Entry 6Q4W (X-ray diffraction, 1.55 A resolution); this record covers chains A and B.

# Chain A (and B)
Protein: LmxM MPT-1
Organism: Leishmania mexicana (strain MHOM/GT/2001/U1103)
Notes: chain B of this document is another copy of the same molecule, construct and numbering; everything in this record applies to it too
UniProt: E9AND7 (E9AND7_LEIMU); residue numbers follow UniProt; this construct covers 1-328
Amino-acid sequence (348 residues; row label = number of the first residue in the row; numbers below 1 keep their minus sign (Met-19 is residue -19)):
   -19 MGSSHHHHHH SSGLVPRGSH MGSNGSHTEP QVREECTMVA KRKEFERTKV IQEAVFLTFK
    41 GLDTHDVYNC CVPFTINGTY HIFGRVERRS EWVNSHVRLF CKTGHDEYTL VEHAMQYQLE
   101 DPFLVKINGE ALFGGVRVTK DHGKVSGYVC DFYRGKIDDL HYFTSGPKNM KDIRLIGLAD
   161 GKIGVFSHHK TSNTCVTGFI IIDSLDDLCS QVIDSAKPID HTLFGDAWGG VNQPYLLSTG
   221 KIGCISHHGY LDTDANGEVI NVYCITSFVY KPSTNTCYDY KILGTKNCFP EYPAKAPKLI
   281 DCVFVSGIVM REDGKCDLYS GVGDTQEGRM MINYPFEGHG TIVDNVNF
Not modelled in the structure: -19 to 12, 170-174 (chain B: -19 to 15, 170-175)
Differences from the reference sequence: initiating methionine (-19); expression tag (-18 to 0)
From the paper describing this entry:
  - specificity-determining residues: His168
  - catalytic residues: Asp101 (proposed by the authors, not directly observed)

# Chain A / chain B interface
Contacting residue pairs (53):
  Arg68(A) - Asp139(B)  salt bridge
  Glu71(A) - His141(B)  salt bridge
  Asn74(A) - His141(B)
  His76(A) - Met95(B)
  Glu92(A) - Glu92(B)
  His93(A) - Glu92(B)
  His93(A) - Gln96(B)
  Ala94(A) - Gln96(B)
  Met95(A) - His76(B)
  Met95(A) - Gln96(B)
  Gln96(A) - Ala94(B)
  Gln96(A) - Met95(B)
  Gln96(A) - Gln96(B)
  Gln98(A) - Tyr133(B)  hydrogen bond
  Gln98(A) - Tyr142(B)
  Arg117(A) - Arg117(B)
  Val118(A) - Tyr142(B)
  Thr119(A) - Arg117(B)
  Thr119(A) - Tyr142(B)
  Lys120(A) - Tyr142(B)  hydrogen bond (backbone-side chain)
  Lys120(A) - Phe143(B)
  Lys120(A) - Thr144(B)
  Lys120(A) - Ser145(B)  hydrogen bond (backbone-backbone)
  Asp121(A) - Thr144(B)
  Asp121(A) - Ser145(B)
  Asp121(A) - Cys189(B)
  Asp121(A) - Ser190(B)  hydrogen bond (side chain-backbone)
  His122(A) - Thr144(B)  hydrogen bond (backbone-side chain)
  His122(A) - Asp186(B)  hydrogen bond (side chain-backbone)
  His122(A) - Leu188(B)
  His122(A) - Cys189(B)
  Gly123(A) - Phe143(B)  hydrogen bond (backbone-backbone)
  Tyr133(A) - Gln98(B)  hydrogen bond
  Asp139(A) - Arg68(B)  salt bridge
  His141(A) - Glu71(B)  salt bridge
  His141(A) - Asn74(B)
  Tyr142(A) - Gln98(B)
  Tyr142(A) - Val118(B)
  Tyr142(A) - Thr119(B)
  Tyr142(A) - Lys120(B)  hydrogen bond (side chain-backbone)
  Phe143(A) - Lys120(B)
  Phe143(A) - Gly123(B)  hydrogen bond (backbone-backbone)
  Thr144(A) - Lys120(B)
  Thr144(A) - Asp121(B)  hydrogen bond
  Thr144(A) - His122(B)  hydrogen bond (side chain-backbone)
  Ser145(A) - Lys120(B)  hydrogen bond (backbone-backbone)
  Ser145(A) - Asp121(B)
  Asp186(A) - His122(B)  hydrogen bond (backbone-side chain)
  Asp187(A) - His122(B)
  Leu188(A) - His122(B)
  Cys189(A) - Asp121(B)
  Cys189(A) - His122(B)
  Ser190(A) - Asp121(B)  hydrogen bond (backbone-side chain)
Interface residues without a listed pair, chain A (30 interface residues in all): Lys124
Interface residues without a listed pair, chain B (31 interface residues in all): Arg78, His93, Lys124, Asp187

# Overview
The interface between chain A and chain B involves 30 residues on one side and 31 on the other; the contacts
include 15 hydrogen bonds and 4 salt bridges. Polar contacts include Arg68(A)-Asp139(B), Glu71(A)-His141(B)
and Gln98(A)-Tyr133(B). From the paper: the catalytic residue Asp101(A); the specificity determinant
His168(A).
Both chains are LmxM MPT-1 (Leishmania mexicana (strain MHOM/GT/2001/U1103)). Entry 6Q4W (Structure of MPT-1,
a GDP-Man-dependent mannosyltransferase from Leishmania mexicana) was determined by X-ray diffraction,
deposited together with 6Q50 and 6Q4X.
